Entry 9BF8 (X-ray diffraction, 1.85 A resolution); this record covers chain A.

# Chain A
Protein: ORF1a polyprotein
Source organism: Severe acute respiratory syndrome coronavirus 2
UniProt: A0A859GWA9 (A0A859GWA9_SARS2); residues 1-315 here correspond to UniProt positions 1564-1878 (UniProt number = residue number + 1563)
Sequence (315 residues; each row starts with the number of its first residue):
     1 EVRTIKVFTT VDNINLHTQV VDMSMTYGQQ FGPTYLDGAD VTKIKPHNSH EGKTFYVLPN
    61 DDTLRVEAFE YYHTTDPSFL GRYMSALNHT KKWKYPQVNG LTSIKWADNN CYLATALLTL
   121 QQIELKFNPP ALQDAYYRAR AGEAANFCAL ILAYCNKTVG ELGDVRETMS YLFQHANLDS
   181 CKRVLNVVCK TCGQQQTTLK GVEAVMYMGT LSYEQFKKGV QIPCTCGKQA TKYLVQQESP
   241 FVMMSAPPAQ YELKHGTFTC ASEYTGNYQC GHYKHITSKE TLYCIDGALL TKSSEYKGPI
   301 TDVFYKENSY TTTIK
Metal / ion sites: Zn2+: Cys189, Cys192, Cys224, Cys226
What the authors report for this chain:
  - catalytic residues: Cys111, His272, Asp286 (citing earlier work)

# Overview
Cys189, Cys192, Cys224 and Cys226 form the Zn2+ site. From the paper: catalytic residues Cys111, His272 and
Asp286.
Chain A is ORF1a polyprotein (Severe acute respiratory syndrome coronavirus 2); the structure, SARS-CoV-2
Papain-like Protease (PLpro) Untagged Crystal Structure, was determined by X-ray diffraction together with
9BF7 from the same study.
